9CWN - chains A and B; structure by X-ray diffraction, 2.70 A resolution.

# Chain A
Protein: Peroxisome proliferator-activated receptor gamma
Source organism: Homo sapiens
UniProt: P37231 (PPARG_HUMAN); numbering as in UniProt (aligned over 231-505)
Sequence (276 residues; row label = number of the first residue in the row):
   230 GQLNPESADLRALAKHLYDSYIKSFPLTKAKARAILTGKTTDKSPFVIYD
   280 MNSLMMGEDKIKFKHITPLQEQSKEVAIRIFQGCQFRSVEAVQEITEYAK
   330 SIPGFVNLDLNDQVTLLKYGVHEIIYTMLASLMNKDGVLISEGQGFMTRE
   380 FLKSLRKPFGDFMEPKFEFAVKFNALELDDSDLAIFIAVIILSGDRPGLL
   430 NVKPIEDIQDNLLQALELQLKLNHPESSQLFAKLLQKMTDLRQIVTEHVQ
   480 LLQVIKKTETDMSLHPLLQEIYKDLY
Unresolved in the structure: 230-235, 297-299
Construct notes: expression tag (230)
Ligand contacts: EDK ((2S)-3-[4-[2-[methyl(pyridin-2-yl)amino]ethoxy]phenyl]-2-[[2-(phenylcarbonyl)phenyl]amino]propanoic acid): I309, F310, G312, C313, Q314, R316, S317, H351, I354, Y355, L358, V367, I369, M376, L381, L384, F388, F391, M392, H477, L481, L493, L497, Y501
UniProt features mapped onto this chain:
  - motif: P495 to D503 (9aaTAD)
  - binding site (rosiglitazone): Q314 to S317, H351, H477, Y501
  - cross-link: K252 (Glycyl lysine isopeptide (Lys-Gly) (interchain with G-Cter in ubiquitin))
  - natural variant: Q314 (Q314P: In colon cancer), R316 (R316H: In colon cancer), V318 (V318M: In diabetes), F388 (F388L: In FPLD3), R425 (R425C: In FPLD3), P495 (P495L: In diabetes)
  - mutagenesis: K252 (K252R: More than 50% loss of ubiquitination)

# Chain B
Protein: Nuclear receptor-interacting protein 1
Source organism: Homo sapiens
UniProt: P48552 (NRIP1_HUMAN); residues 121-143 here = UniProt positions 121-143
Sequence (23 residues; numbered 121 to 143; the number before each row is that of its first residue):
   121 DSVRKGKQDSTLLASLLQSFSSR
Unresolved in the structure: 121-129, 140-143
Construct notes: conflict R124 (Pro in P48552)
UniProt features mapped onto this chain:
  - motif: L133 to L137 (LXXLL motif 2)

# Chain A / chain B interface
Residue-residue contacts - 20 pairs, chain A then chain B:
  Q322(A) - L136(B)
  T325(A) - L136(B)
  T325(A) - L137(B)
  K329(A) - L136(B)
  K329(A) - L137(B)  hydrogen bond (side chain-backbone)
  K329(A) - S139(B)  hydrogen bond
  L339(A) - L137(B)  hydrophobic
  Q342(A) - L137(B)
  V343(A) - A134(B)  hydrophobic
  V343(A) - L137(B)  hydrophobic
  L346(A) - L137(B)  hydrophobic
  P495(A) - L132(B)
  L496(A) - L132(B)
  L496(A) - L136(B)  hydrophobic
  E499(A) - S130(B)  hydrogen bond
  E499(A) - T131(B)
  E499(A) - L132(B)  hydrogen bond (side chain-backbone)
  E499(A) - L133(B)  hydrogen bond (side chain-backbone)
  I500(A) - L133(B)  hydrophobic
  K502(A) - S130(B)
Interface residues without a listed pair, chain A (15 interface residues in all): V321, F334, K347

# Overview
15 residues of chain A and 8 residues of chain B are in contact; the contacts include 5 hydrogen bonds. Polar
contacts include K329(A)-L137(B), K329(A)-S139(B) and E499(A)-S130(B). Ligands of chain A: compound EDK.
Chain A is Peroxisome proliferator-activated receptor gamma and chain B is Nuclear receptor-interacting
protein 1, both from Homo sapiens; the structure, NRIP1_133 / RIP140 SxxLxxLL motif coregulator peptide with
agonist GW1929 and PPARg LBD, was determined by X-ray diffraction.
